Entry 4C0H (X-ray diffraction, 2.70 A resolution); this record covers chains B and D.

[Chain B]
Name: mRNA cleavage and polyadenylation factor CLP1
From: Saccharomyces cerevisiae
UniProtKB: Q08685 (CLP1_YEAST); residues 1-445 here = UniProt positions 1-445
Chain sequence (445 residues; numbered 1 to 445; the number before each row is that of its first residue):
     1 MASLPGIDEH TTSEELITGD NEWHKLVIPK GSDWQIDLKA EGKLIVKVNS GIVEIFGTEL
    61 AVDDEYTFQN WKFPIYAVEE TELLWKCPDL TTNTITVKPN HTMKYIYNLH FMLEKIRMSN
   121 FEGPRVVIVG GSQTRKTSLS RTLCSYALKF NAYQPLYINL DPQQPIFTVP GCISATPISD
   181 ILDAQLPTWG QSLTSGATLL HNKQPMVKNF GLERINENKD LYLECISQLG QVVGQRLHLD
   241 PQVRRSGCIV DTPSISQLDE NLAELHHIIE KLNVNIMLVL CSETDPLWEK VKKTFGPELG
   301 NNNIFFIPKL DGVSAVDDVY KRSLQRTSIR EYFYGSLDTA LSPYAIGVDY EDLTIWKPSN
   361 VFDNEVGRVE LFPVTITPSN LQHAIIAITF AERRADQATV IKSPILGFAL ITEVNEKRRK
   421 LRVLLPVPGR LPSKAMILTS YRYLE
Disordered / not traced: 1-18
Differences from the reference sequence: engineered mutation Arg135 (Gly in Q08685)
Swiss-Prot annotation at these positions:
  - binding site (ATP): Asp33, Lys72, Gln133, Thr134, Lys136 to Ser138
  - mutagenesis: Lys136 (K136A: Completely abolishes interaction with PCF11. No effect on growth; when associated with A-137), Thr137 (T137A: Completely abolishes interaction with PCF11. No effect on growth; when associated with A-136), Asp161 (D161A: Compromises interaction with PCF11. No effect on growth)

[Chain D]
Name: PCF11P
From: Saccharomyces cerevisiae
UniProtKB: N1P6M1 (N1P6M1_YEASX); numbering as in UniProt (aligned over 454-563)
Chain sequence (110 residues; each row starts with the number of its first residue):
   454 GSQNTANTGI SNSNLNTTTT RKNIQSRNWY LSDSQWAAFK DDEITSTKHK NDYTDPHANK
   514 NIDKSALNIH ADENDEGSVD NTLGSDRSNE LEIRGKYVVV PETSQDMAFK
Disordered / not traced: 454-461, 470-474, 500-563

[Interface between chain B and chain D]
Residue-residue contacts (94):
  Gln154(B) - Asp494(D)
  Gln154(B) - Asp495(D)
  Thr168(B) - Tyr483(D)
  Ala175(B) - Trp489(D)
  Pro177(B) - Asp494(D)
  Ser179(B) - Asp494(D)  hydrogen bond
  Asp180(B) - Thr498(D)
  Gln191(B) - Arg480(D)  hydrogen bond
  Ser192(B) - Arg480(D)  hydrogen bond (backbone-side chain)
  Ser192(B) - Tyr483(D)
  Leu193(B) - Arg480(D)
  Leu193(B) - Asn481(D)  hydrogen bond (backbone-backbone)
  Leu193(B) - Ile497(D)  hydrophobic
  Thr194(B) - Gln478(D)  hydrogen bond
  Thr194(B) - Ser479(D)
  Thr194(B) - Arg480(D)
  Thr194(B) - Asn481(D)  hydrogen bond (backbone-side chain)
  Ser195(B) - Gln478(D)
  Ser195(B) - Ser479(D)  hydrogen bond (side chain-backbone)
  Ser195(B) - Asn481(D)  hydrogen bond (backbone-side chain)
  Gly196(B) - Gln478(D)  hydrogen bond (backbone-side chain)
  Ala197(B) - Gln478(D)  hydrogen bond (backbone-side chain)
  Thr198(B) - Gln478(D)
  His201(B) - Ile497(D)
  His201(B) - Thr498(D)
  Asn202(B) - Ile497(D)
  Gln204(B) - Leu484(D)
  Gln204(B) - Trp489(D)  hydrogen bond (backbone-side chain)
  Gln204(B) - Phe492(D)
  Gln204(B) - Ile497(D)
  Pro205(B) - Tyr483(D)  hydrophobic
  Pro205(B) - Trp489(D)
  Met206(B) - Leu484(D)
  Met206(B) - Ser485(D)
  Met206(B) - Asp486(D)
  Met206(B) - Trp489(D)  hydrophobic
  Lys208(B) - Asp486(D)  salt bridge
  Val232(B) - Asp486(D)
  Val232(B) - Trp489(D)  hydrophobic
  Gln235(B) - Ala490(D)
  Arg236(B) - Trp489(D)  hydrogen bond (side chain-backbone)
  Arg236(B) - Ala490(D)
  Arg236(B) - Phe492(D)  hydrogen bond (side chain-backbone)
  Arg236(B) - Asp494(D)  salt bridge
  Leu239(B) - Ala490(D)
  Leu239(B) - Lys493(D)  hydrogen bond (backbone-side chain)
  Asp240(B) - Phe492(D)
  Asp240(B) - Lys493(D)
  Gln242(B) - Asp495(D)  hydrogen bond
  Glu331(B) - Arg480(D)  hydrogen bond (backbone-side chain)
  Tyr332(B) - Arg480(D)  hydrogen bond (backbone-side chain)
  Tyr332(B) - Tyr483(D)
  Tyr334(B) - Leu468(D)
  Gly335(B) - Arg480(D)
  Leu341(B) - Gln478(D)
  Leu341(B) - Arg480(D)
  Ser342(B) - Asn467(D)
  Ser342(B) - Leu468(D)
  Ser342(B) - Ile477(D)
  Ser342(B) - Gln478(D)  hydrogen bond (backbone-backbone)
  Ser342(B) - Ser479(D)  hydrogen bond (backbone-side chain)
  Pro343(B) - Ser466(D)
  Pro343(B) - Asn467(D)
  Pro343(B) - Leu468(D)  hydrogen bond (backbone-backbone)
  Tyr344(B) - Ser466(D)
  Tyr344(B) - Asn467(D)
  Ala345(B) - Ser464(D)
  Ala345(B) - Asn465(D)
  Ala345(B) - Ser466(D)  hydrogen bond (backbone-backbone)
  Ile346(B) - Asn465(D)
  Gly347(B) - Asn465(D)
  Ile388(B) - Trp482(D)  hydrophobic
  Phe390(B) - Tyr483(D)
  Phe390(B) - Ser485(D)
  Pro404(B) - Asp486(D)
  Ile405(B) - Tyr483(D)
  Leu406(B) - Trp482(D)
  Leu406(B) - Tyr483(D)  hydrogen bond (backbone-backbone)
  Gly407(B) - Trp482(D)
  Glu413(B) - Gly462(D)
  Arg418(B) - Gly462(D)
  Arg422(B) - Ile463(D)  hydrogen bond (side chain-backbone)
  Arg422(B) - Ser464(D)  hydrogen bond (side chain-backbone)
  Arg422(B) - Asn465(D)
  Arg422(B) - Leu468(D)
  Leu424(B) - Leu468(D)  hydrophobic
  Pro426(B) - Ser479(D)
  Pro426(B) - Arg480(D)
  Pro426(B) - Trp482(D)  hydrophobic
  Val427(B) - Arg480(D)
  Val427(B) - Trp482(D)
  Pro428(B) - Asn467(D)
  Pro428(B) - Ser479(D)
  Pro432(B) - Trp482(D)  hydrophobic
Other interface residues (no listed pair), chain B (58 interface residues in all): Leu156, Phe167, Val207, Val233, Pro241, Ala340, Phe408
Other interface residues (no listed pair), chain D (27 interface residues in all): Asn469, Ala491

[Summary]
58 residues of chain B and 27 residues of chain D are in contact; the contacts include 24 hydrogen bonds and 2
salt bridges. Polar contacts include Lys208(B)-Asp486(D), Arg236(B)-Asp494(D) and Ser179(B)-Asp494(D). Curated
annotation (UniProt) lists 7 ATP-binding residues and 3 mutagenesis sites on chain B.
Chain B is mRNA cleavage and polyadenylation factor CLP1 and chain D is PCF11P, both from Saccharomyces
cerevisiae; the structure, Extended interface between Pcf11p and Clp1p and structural basis for ATP loss in
Gly135Arg point mutant, was determined by X-ray diffraction (same publication as 4C0B).
